Entry 8BMW (electron microscopy, 3.50 A resolution); this record covers chains J and H of the 15 polymer chains in the assembly.

Chain J:
Name: CRISPR-associated Cas7 paralog (Type III-D)
Source organism: Saccharolobus solfataricus
UniProtKB: A0A157T1A2 (A0A157T1A2_SACSO); numbering as in UniProt (aligned over 3-274)
Chain sequence (272 residues; each row starts with the number of its first residue):
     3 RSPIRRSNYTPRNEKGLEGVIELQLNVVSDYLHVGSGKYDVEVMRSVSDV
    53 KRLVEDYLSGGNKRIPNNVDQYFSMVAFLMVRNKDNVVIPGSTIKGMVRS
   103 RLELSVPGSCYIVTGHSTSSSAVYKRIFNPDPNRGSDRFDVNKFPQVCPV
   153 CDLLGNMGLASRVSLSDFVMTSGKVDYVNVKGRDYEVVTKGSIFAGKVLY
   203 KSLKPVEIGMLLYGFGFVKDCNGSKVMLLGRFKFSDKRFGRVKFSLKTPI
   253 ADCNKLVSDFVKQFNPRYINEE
Unresolved in the structure: 3-4
Cystine bridges: C223-C255

Chain H:
Name: CRISPR-associated Cas7 paralog (Type III-D)
Source organism: Saccharolobus solfataricus
UniProtKB: A0A157T120 (A0A157T120_SACSO); numbering as in UniProt (aligned over 1-278)
Chain sequence (278 residues; numbered 1 to 278; the number before each row is that of its first residue):
     1 MVNYTFIDKRVIKRTTMIEGDVETVSPLKIGGGKDNFDPSSLAKDSILKD
    51 VEGRPIIPGSSWKGIFRSTGERILRLRNIEVCSGIGKDYCLNNNRKERDF
   101 NSALKENVDQALEIFWDYTCLNCKVFGTMSVIGAVRFLDSLPISYSLNTR
   151 SMIAISRTEGAVARRALVTVEYVDVGSKFSFKMMGYNLPNYAIGYLITIM
   201 KNIHDGFTQVGGHKSRGFGFVKFGKVKFTDLGEKRIGDEDIQVKDVGDLV
   251 EGNGDEFFGRMKPFMEAFNNAKIPYPKK
Unresolved in the structure: 1-3
Cystine bridges: C82-C123, C90-C120

Interface between chain J and chain H:
Contacting residue pairs (59; chain J residue first):
  R14(J) with R72(H), hydrogen bond (backbone-side chain)
  N15(J) with R75(H)
  K17(J) with R72(H); L76(H)
  E20(J) with F207(H)
  V22(J) with F207(H), hydrophobic
  V83(J) with R150(H)
  N85(J) with R150(H), hydrogen bond
  K86(J) with D174(H); V175(H)
  G93(J) with R216(H)
  S94(J) with M152(H); R216(H)
  K97(J) with S215(H), hydrogen bond
  R101(J) with R157(H)
  S102(J) with R157(H), hydrogen bond
  E105(J) with R157(H), salt bridge
  L106(J) with T158(H)
  Y113(J) with R157(H)
  I114(J) with R157(H)
  V115(J) with I155(H); S156(H); R157(H), hydrogen bond (backbone-backbone)
  T116(J) with S156(H), hydrogen bond (backbone-side chain); E159(H); R165(H)
  G117(J) with E159(H); R165(H)
  H118(J) with E159(H); R165(H), hydrogen bond (backbone-side chain)
  S119(J) with E159(H), hydrogen bond (backbone-side chain); G160(H)
  T120(J) with A163(H); R165(H)
  S121(J) with G160(H); V162(H)
  S123(J) with A161(H)
  Y126(J) with T158(H); A161(H), hydrophobic
  K127(J) with T158(H)
  P132(J) with T158(H)
  D133(J) with T158(H), hydrogen bond (backbone-side chain)
  S163(J) with S215(H)
  V165(J) with S215(H)
  S166(J) with Q209(H); K214(H), hydrogen bond (side chain-backbone); S215(H)
  L167(J) with S215(H), hydrogen bond (backbone-backbone); R216(H); G217(H), hydrogen bond (backbone-backbone)
  S168(J) with F220(H)
  L201(J) with G206(H); F207(H); Q209(H); F220(H), hydrophobic
  K203(J) with R72(H); F207(H); T208(H)
  S204(J) with R72(H), hydrogen bond
Other interface residues (no listed pair), chain J (43 interface residues in all): G21, K40, P92, G98, N131, K199
Other interface residues (no listed pair), chain H (30 interface residues in all): N148, A154, R164, Y172

Summary:
The interface between chain J and chain H involves 43 residues on one side and 30 on the other, with 13
hydrogen bonds and 1 salt bridge. Polar contacts include E105(J)-R157(H), R14(J)-R72(H) and N85(J)-R150(H).
Here chain J is CRISPR-associated Cas7 paralog (Type III-D) and chain H is CRISPR-associated Cas7 paralog
(Type III-D), both from Saccharolobus solfataricus. Entry 8BMW (SsoCsm) was determined by electron microscopy.
